2CV2 - chains C and A; structure by X-ray diffraction, 2.69 A resolution.

[Chain C]
Molecule: tRNA
Sequence (75 nucleotides; numbered 501 to 576 plus 1 insertion-coded residue; 2 numbers in that range are skipped by the numbering (no residue carries them; nothing is unmodelled there); the number before each row is that of its first residue):
   501 GGCCCCAUCGUCUAGC
   518 GGU
  520A U
   521 AGGACGCGGCCCUCUCAAGGCCGAAA
   548 CGGGGGUUCGAUUCCCCCUGGGGUCACCA

[Chain A]
Protein: glutamyl-tRNA synthetase
Source organism: Thermus thermophilus
Notes: EC 6.1.1.17
UniProt: P27000 (SYE_THET8); residues 1-468 here = UniProt positions 1-468
Amino-acid sequence (468 residues; each row starts with the number of its first residue):
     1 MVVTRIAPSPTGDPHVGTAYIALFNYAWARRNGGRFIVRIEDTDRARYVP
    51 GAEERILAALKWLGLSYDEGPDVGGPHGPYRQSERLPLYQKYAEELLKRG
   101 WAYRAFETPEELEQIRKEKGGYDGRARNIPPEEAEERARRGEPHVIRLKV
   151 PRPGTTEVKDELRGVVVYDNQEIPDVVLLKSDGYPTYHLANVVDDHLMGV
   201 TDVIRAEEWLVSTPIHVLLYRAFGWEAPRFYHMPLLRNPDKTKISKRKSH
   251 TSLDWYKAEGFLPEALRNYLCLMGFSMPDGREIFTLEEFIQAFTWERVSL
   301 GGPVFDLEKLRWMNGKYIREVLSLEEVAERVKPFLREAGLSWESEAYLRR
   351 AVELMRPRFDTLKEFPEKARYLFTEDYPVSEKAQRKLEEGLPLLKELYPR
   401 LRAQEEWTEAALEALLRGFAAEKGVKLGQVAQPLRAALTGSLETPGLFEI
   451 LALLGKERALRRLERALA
Ligand contacts: o5'-(L-glutamyl-sulfamoyl)-adenosine (GSU): Arg-5, Ile-6, Ala-7, Pro-8, Ser-9, His-15, Gly-17, Thr-18, Tyr-20, Ile-21, Glu-41, Tyr-187, Asn-191, Ile-204, Arg-205, Ala-206, Glu-208, Trp-209, Pro-234, Leu-235, Leu-236, Lys-243, Ile-244
Curated features (UniProtKB/Swiss-Prot):
  - region: Gln-432 to Leu-447 (Interaction with tRNA)
  - motif: Pro-8 to Thr-18 ('HIGH' region), Lys-243 to Arg-247 ('KMSKS' region)
  - binding site (L-glutamate): Arg-5 to Ala-7, Glu-41, Tyr-187 to Asn-191, Arg-205
  - binding site (ATP): His-15, Glu-208, Leu-236, Lys-243 to Arg-247
  - site: Leu-354 (Interaction with tRNA), Arg-358 (Essential for discrimination between tRNA(Glu) and tRNA(Gln))
  - mutagenesis: Arg-358 (R358Q: Reduces affinity for tRNA and abolishes the ability to discriminate between tRNA(Glu) and tRNA(Gln))

[How chain C and chain A interact]
Contacting residue pairs (95; chain C residue first):
  C503(C) with Glu-172(A), hydrogen bond to the sugar
  C504(C) with Tyr-168(A), hydrogen bond to the sugar; Leu-210(A), sugar contact
  C505(C) with Arg-163(A), phosphate contact; Val-166(A), phosphate contact; Glu-207(A), hydrogen bond to the sugar; Leu-210(A), sugar contact
  C506(C) with Arg-163(A), phosphate contact; Leu-300(A), sugar contact; Gly-301(A), sugar contact
  U511(C) with Lys-241(A), salt bridge to the phosphate; Val-304(A), phosphate contact; Asp-306(A), sugar contact
  C512(C) with Leu-272(A), hydrogen bond to the sugar; Met-273(A), sugar contact; Gly-302(A), phosphate contact; Pro-303(A), phosphate contact; Val-304(A), hydrogen bond to the phosphate
  U513(C) with Leu-272(A), phosphate contact; Met-273(A), phosphate contact; Gly-274(A), hydrogen bond to the phosphate; Ser-276(A), sugar contact; Ser-299(A), hydrogen bond to the phosphate; Pro-303(A), phosphate contact
  A514(C) with Ser-276(A), sugar contact; Arg-297(A), phosphate contact; Ser-299(A), hydrogen bond to the phosphate
  G515(C) with Arg-297(A), salt bridge to the phosphate
  A524(C) with Glu-282(A), hydrogen bond to the sugar; Lys-309(A), hydrogen bond to the sugar; Trp-312(A), sugar contact
  C525(C) with Glu-308(A), sugar contact; Lys-309(A), hydrogen bond to the sugar; Trp-312(A), sugar contact
  C534(C) with Arg-417(A), salt bridge to the phosphate; Leu-427(A), sugar contact; Ala-431(A), sugar contact; Gln-432(A), sugar contact; Arg-435(A), hydrogen bond to the base; Gly-446(A), base contact; Leu-447(A), hydrogen bond to the base; Phe-448(A), base contact; Glu-449(A), base contact
  U535(C) with Gln-432(A), hydrogen bond to the sugar; Arg-435(A), base contact; Leu-442(A), hydrogen bond to the sugar; Glu-443(A), base contact; Thr-444(A), hydrogen bond to the base; Pro-445(A), base contact; Gly-446(A), hydrogen bond to the base
  C536(C) with Arg-358(A), hydrogen bond to the base; Glu-443(A), hydrogen bond to the sugar; Thr-444(A), base contact
  A537(C) with Pro-357(A), hydrogen bond to the sugar; Arg-358(A), hydrogen bond to the base
  A538(C) with Arg-319(A), hydrogen bond to the phosphate; Pro-357(A), sugar contact
  G539(C) with Lys-316(A), salt bridge to the phosphate; Arg-319(A), salt bridge to the phosphate; Glu-320(A), phosphate contact
  G568(C) with Arg-237(A), hydrogen bond to the sugar; Lys-241(A), sugar contact
  G569(C) with Arg-237(A), hydrogen bond to the sugar; Lys-241(A), sugar contact; Thr-242(A), phosphate contact
  G570(C) with Glu-208(A), hydrogen bond to the sugar; Val-211(A), base contact; Lys-243(A), phosphate contact
  U571(C) with Glu-208(A), sugar contact; Val-211(A), sugar contact
  A573(C) with Arg-116(A), phosphate contact; Gly-121(A), phosphate contact
  C574(C) with Glu-107(A), hydrogen bond to the base; Pro-109(A), base contact; Leu-112(A), base contact; Arg-116(A), salt bridge to the phosphate; Val-145(A), base contact; Arg-147(A), salt bridge to the phosphate; Val-177(A), sugar contact; Lys-180(A), base contact; Ser-181(A), hydrogen bond to the base
  C575(C) with Asp-44(A), hydrogen bond to the sugar; Arg-47(A), hydrogen bond to the sugar; Lys-180(A), salt bridge to the phosphate
  A576(C) with Ser-9(A), phosphate contact; Glu-41(A), phosphate contact; Thr-43(A), hydrogen bond to the phosphate; Asp-44(A), phosphate contact; Arg-47(A), sugar contact; Lys-180(A), salt bridge to the phosphate; Pro-185(A), phosphate contact; Thr-186(A), phosphate contact; Tyr-187(A), hydrogen bond to the phosphate; Trp-209(A), base contact; Ser-212(A), base contact
Other interface residues (no listed pair), chain C (27 interface residues in all): G523, G526
Other interface residues (no listed pair), chain A (71 interface residues in all): Thr-108, Val-167, His-188, Leu-235, Gly-428

[Overview]
The interface between chain C and chain A involves 27 residues on one side and 71 on the other; the contacts
include 31 hydrogen bonds and 9 salt bridges. Polar contacts include C534(C)/Arg-435(A), C534(C)/Leu-447(A)
and U535(C)/Thr-444(A). Chain A binds o5'-(L-glutamyl-sulfamoyl)-adenosine.
Chain C is tRNA and chain A is glutamyl-tRNA synthetase (Thermus thermophilus); the structure, Glutamyl-tRNA
synthetase from Thermus thermophilus in complex with tRNA(Glu) and an enzyme inhibitor, Glu-AMS, was
determined by X-ray diffraction, deposited together with 2DXI, 2CUZ and 2CV0.
